PDB entry 5NIV | X-ray diffraction, 1.50 A resolution | chains A and B

# Chain A
Molecule: Light chain of 5D3 Fab
Organism: Mus musculus
Notes: antibody fragment or engineered binder
Amino-acid sequence (212 residues; numbered 2 to 213; the number before each row is that of its first residue):
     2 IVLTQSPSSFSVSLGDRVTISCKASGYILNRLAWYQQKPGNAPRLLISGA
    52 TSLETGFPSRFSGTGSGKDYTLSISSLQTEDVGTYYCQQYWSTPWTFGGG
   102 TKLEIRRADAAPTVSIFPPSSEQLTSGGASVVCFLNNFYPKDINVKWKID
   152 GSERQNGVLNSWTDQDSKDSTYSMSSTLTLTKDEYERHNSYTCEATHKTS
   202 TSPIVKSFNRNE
Disulfide bonds: Cys23-Cys88, Cys134-Cys194

# Chain B
Molecule: Heavy chain of 5D3 Fab
Organism: Mus musculus
Notes: antibody fragment or engineered binder
Amino-acid sequence (221 residues; row label = number of the first residue in the row):
     1 QVQLQESGPGLVKPSQSLSLTCTVTGFSITSDYAWNWIRQFPGKKLEWMG
    51 YINFDGGTTYNPSLRGRISITRDTSKNQFFLQLRSVTPEDTATYYCATFY
   101 GAKGTLDYWGQGTSVTVSSAKTTPPSVYPLAPVCGDTSGSSVTLGCLVKG
   151 YFPEPVTLTWNSGSLSSGVHTFPAVLQSDLYTLSSSVTVTSSTWPSQSIT
   201 CNVAHPASSTKVDKKIEPRGP
Disordered / not traced: 1, 136-140, 220-221
Disulfide bonds: Cys22-Cys96, Cys146-Cys201

# Interface between chain A and chain B
Contacting residue pairs (73; chain A residue first):
  Ala34(A) - Thr105(B)
  Tyr36(A) - Leu106(B)  hydrogen bond (side chain-backbone)
  Tyr36(A) - Trp109(B)
  Gln38(A) - Gln40(B)  hydrogen bond
  Gln38(A) - Tyr95(B)  hydrogen bond
  Asn42(A) - Tyr95(B)
  Ala43(A) - Tyr95(B)  hydrophobic
  Ala43(A) - Trp109(B)  hydrophobic
  Ala43(A) - Gly110(B)
  Pro44(A) - Trp109(B)
  Leu46(A) - Lys103(B)
  Leu46(A) - Thr105(B)
  Leu46(A) - Leu106(B)
  Leu46(A) - Asp107(B)
  Ser49(A) - Lys103(B)
  Ser49(A) - Thr105(B)
  Glu55(A) - Lys103(B)  salt bridge
  Tyr87(A) - Gln40(B)  hydrogen bond
  Tyr87(A) - Lys44(B)  hydrogen bond (side chain-backbone)
  Tyr87(A) - Leu46(B)  hydrophobic
  Gln89(A) - Leu106(B)
  Tyr91(A) - Lys103(B)
  Tyr91(A) - Gly104(B)
  Tyr91(A) - Thr105(B)
  Pro95(A) - Trp48(B)  hydrophobic
  Pro95(A) - Asn61(B)
  Trp96(A) - Asn36(B)
  Trp96(A) - Trp48(B)
  Trp96(A) - Tyr51(B)  hydrophobic
  Trp96(A) - Phe99(B)  hydrophobic
  Phe98(A) - Leu46(B)  hydrophobic
  Phe98(A) - Leu106(B)  hydrophobic
  Ser116(A) - Thr143(B)
  Phe118(A) - Leu130(B)
  Phe118(A) - Ala131(B)
  Phe118(A) - Pro132(B)
  Phe118(A) - Thr143(B)
  Pro119(A) - Ala131(B)
  Pro119(A) - Val133(B)  hydrophobic
  Ser121(A) - Tyr128(B)
  Ser121(A) - Pro129(B)
  Glu123(A) - Tyr128(B)
  Glu123(A) - Pro129(B)
  Glu123(A) - Lys214(B)  salt bridge
  Gln124(A) - Tyr128(B)
  Gln124(A) - Lys149(B)
  Ser127(A) - Tyr128(B)
  Ser131(A) - Leu147(B)
  Ser131(A) - Lys149(B)
  Val133(A) - Leu130(B)  hydrophobic
  Phe135(A) - Leu130(B)  hydrophobic
  Phe135(A) - Phe172(B)  hydrophobic
  Phe135(A) - Ser184(B)
  Phe135(A) - Ser185(B)
  Phe135(A) - Ser186(B)
  Asn137(A) - His170(B)
  Asn137(A) - Phe172(B)
  Asn137(A) - Ser186(B)
  Asn138(A) - His170(B)  hydrogen bond
  Leu160(A) - Val175(B)  hydrophobic
  Ser162(A) - Phe172(B)
  Ser162(A) - Pro173(B)  hydrogen bond (side chain-backbone)
  Trp163(A) - Pro173(B)
  Thr164(A) - Thr171(B)
  Thr164(A) - Phe172(B)
  Ser174(A) - His170(B)
  Ser174(A) - Phe172(B)
  Met175(A) - Phe172(B)
  Ser176(A) - Phe172(B)
  Ser176(A) - Ser184(B)
  Thr180(A) - Gln177(B)
  Phe209(A) - Val133(B)  hydrophobic
  Glu213(A) - Gly135(B)
Interface residues without a listed pair, chain A (40 interface residues in all): Thr94, Gly100, Asn210
Interface residues without a listed pair, chain B (43 interface residues in all): Ile38, Lys45, Glu47, Pro62, Leu144, Gly145, Leu176

# Overview
Chain A and chain B form an interface of 40 and 43 residues respectively, with 7 hydrogen bonds and 2 salt
bridges. Polar contacts include Glu55(A)-Lys103(B), Glu123(A)-Lys214(B) and Tyr36(A)-Leu106(B).
Here chain A is Light chain of 5D3 Fab and chain B is Heavy chain of 5D3 Fab, both from Mus musculus. Entry
5NIV (Crystal structure of 5D3 Fab) was determined by X-ray diffraction together with 5NJ3 and 5NJG from the
same study.
